Entry 8FNM (electron microscopy, 2.80 A resolution); this record covers chains A and B of the 12 polymer chains in the assembly.

== Chain A (and B) ==
Protein: Lamina-associated polypeptide 2, isoforms beta/gamma, Integrase
Organism: Homo sapiens
Notes: EC 2.7.7.-, 3.1.-.-; chain B of this document is another copy of the same molecule, construct and numbering; everything in this record applies to it too
UniProt: chimeric construct of P42167, P12497: residues -55 to -3 from P42167 (LAP2B_HUMAN) positions 48-100 (UniProt number = residue number + 103); residues 1-288 from P12497 positions 1148-1435 (UniProt number = residue number + 1147)
Amino-acid sequence (364 residues; numbered -75 to 288; the number before each row is that of its first residue; numbers below 1 keep their minus sign (Gly-75 is residue -75)):
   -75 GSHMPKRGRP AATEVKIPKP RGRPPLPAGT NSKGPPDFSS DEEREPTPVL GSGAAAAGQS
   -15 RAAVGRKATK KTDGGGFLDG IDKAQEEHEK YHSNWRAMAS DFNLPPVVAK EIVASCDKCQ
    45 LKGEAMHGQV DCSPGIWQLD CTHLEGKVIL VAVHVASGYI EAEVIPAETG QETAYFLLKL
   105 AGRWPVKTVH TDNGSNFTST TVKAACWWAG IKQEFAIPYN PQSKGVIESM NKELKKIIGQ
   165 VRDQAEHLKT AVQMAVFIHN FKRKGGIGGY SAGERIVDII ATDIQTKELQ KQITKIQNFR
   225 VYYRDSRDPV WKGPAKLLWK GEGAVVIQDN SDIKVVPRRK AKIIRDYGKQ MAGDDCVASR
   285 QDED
Disordered / not traced: -75 to 0, 229-235, 269-288 (chain B: -75 to 1, 40-56, 140-148, 229-234, 271-288)
Construct notes: expression tag (-75 to -56); conflict Gly-54 (Asn49 in P42167), Gln-17 (Arg86 in P42167); linker (-2 to 0); engineered mutation Ala140 (Gly1287 in P12497), Lys148 (Gln1295 in P12497)
Swiss-Prot annotation at these positions:
  - modified residue: Thr-46 (Phosphothreonine), Ser-44 (Phosphoserine), Ser-37 (Phosphoserine), Ser-36 (Phosphoserine), Thr-29 (Phosphothreonine), Ser-24 (Phosphoserine), Arg-15 (Omega-N-methylarginine)
  - zinc finger: Asp3 to Gln44 (Integrase-type)
  - DNA-binding region: Phe223 to Asp270 (Integrase-type)
  - binding site (Zn(2+)): His12, His16, Cys40, Cys43
  - binding site (Mg(2+)): Asp64, Asp116, Glu152
Ion coordination: Zn2+: His12, His16, Cys40, Cys43; Mg2+ site 1: Asp64, Asp116 (together with Dolutegravir); Mg2+ site 2: Asp64, Glu152 (together with Dolutegravir)
Residues lining bound ligands: Dolutegravir: Asp64, Cys65, Asp116, Asn117, Gly118, Tyr143, Pro145, Gln146, Lys148, Glu152, Asn155
Reported in the primary citation:
  - contacts within the chain: Lys148-Glu152 (salt bridge)
  - catalytic residues: Glu152 (citing earlier work)
  - mutagenesis - E138K: unchanged catalytic activity
  - mutagenesis - G140A (3- to 5-fold), Q148K (5- to 10-fold): decreased catalytic activity
  - mutagenesis - Q148K: decreased growth

== How chain A and chain B interact ==
Pairs across the interface (58):
  Tyr83(A) - Arg107(B)  hydrogen bond (side chain-backbone)
  Glu85(A) - Arg107(B)
  Ala86(A) - Arg107(B)  hydrogen bond (backbone-side chain)
  Glu87(A) - Tyr99(B)  hydrogen bond
  Tyr99(A) - Glu87(B)
  Tyr99(A) - Lys173(B)
  Tyr99(A) - Gln177(B)
  Leu102(A) - Thr174(B)
  Leu102(A) - Met178(B)  hydrophobic
  Lys103(A) - Glu87(B)  salt bridge
  Lys103(A) - Lys103(B)
  Lys103(A) - Gln177(B)
  Ala105(A) - Phe181(B)
  Ala105(A) - Phe185(B)
  Gly106(A) - Phe181(B)
  Gly106(A) - Asn184(B)  hydrogen bond (backbone-side chain)
  Gly106(A) - Phe185(B)
  Arg107(A) - Tyr83(B)  hydrogen bond (backbone-side chain)
  Arg107(A) - Glu85(B)  salt bridge
  Arg107(A) - Ala86(B)  hydrogen bond (side chain-backbone)
  Arg107(A) - Gln177(B)  hydrogen bond
  Arg107(A) - Val180(B)
  Arg107(A) - Phe185(B)
  Trp108(A) - Trp108(B)  hydrophobic
  Trp108(A) - Phe185(B)
  Pro109(A) - Phe185(B)
  Trp132(A) - Gln168(B)
  Trp132(A) - Met178(B)  hydrophobic
  Trp132(A) - Phe181(B)  hydrophobic
  Trp132(A) - Ile182(B)  hydrophobic
  Ala133(A) - Phe181(B)
  Gln168(A) - Trp132(B)  hydrogen bond
  Lys173(A) - Tyr99(B)
  Thr174(A) - Leu102(B)
  Gln177(A) - Tyr99(B)  hydrogen bond
  Gln177(A) - Leu102(B)
  Gln177(A) - Lys103(B)
  Gln177(A) - Arg107(B)  hydrogen bond
  Met178(A) - Leu102(B)  hydrophobic
  Met178(A) - Trp132(B)
  Val180(A) - Arg107(B)
  Phe181(A) - Ala105(B)
  Phe181(A) - Gly106(B)
  Phe181(A) - Trp132(B)  hydrophobic
  Ile182(A) - Trp132(B)  hydrophobic
  Asn184(A) - Gly106(B)  hydrogen bond (side chain-backbone)
  Phe185(A) - Ala105(B)
  Phe185(A) - Gly106(B)
  Phe185(A) - Arg107(B)
  Phe185(A) - Trp108(B)
  Phe185(A) - Pro109(B)
  Glu198(A) - Ile208(B)
  Val201(A) - Val201(B)
  Val201(A) - Ile204(B)  hydrophobic
  Val201(A) - Ala205(B)
  Val201(A) - Ile208(B)  hydrophobic
  Ala205(A) - Val201(B)
  Gln209(A) - Asp202(B)
Other interface residues (no listed pair), chain A (31 interface residues in all): Gln95, Ile204, Ile208
Other interface residues (no listed pair), chain B (32 interface residues in all): Glu96, Ala133, His171, Glu198

== In short ==
Chain A and chain B form an interface of 31 and 32 residues respectively, with 11 hydrogen bonds and 2 salt
bridges. Polar contacts include Lys103(A)-Glu87(B), Arg107(A)-Glu85(B) and Tyr83(A)-Arg107(B). Ligands of
chain A: Dolutegravir. The paper reports the catalytic residue Glu152(A); G140A and Q148K of chain A reduce
catalytic activity.
Chain A and chain B are both Lamina-associated polypeptide 2, isoforms beta/gamma, Integrase (Homo sapiens);
the structure, Structure of G140A/Q148K HIV-1 intasome with Dolutegravir bound, was determined by electron
microscopy (same publication as 8FND, 8FNG, 8FNH, 8FNJ, 8FNL, 8FNO, 8FNP and 8FNQ).
